PDB entry 6GZE | X-ray diffraction, 2.49 A resolution | chains D and E of the 6 polymer chains in the assembly

Chain D:
Name: Tubulin beta-2B chain
From: Bos taurus
UniProt: Q6B856 (TBB2B_BOVIN); the author numbering skips numbers that UniProt does not, so the offset changes along the chain: 1-42 = UniProt 1-42; 45-360 = UniProt 43-358; 369-455 = UniProt 359-445
Sequence (445 residues; numbered 1 to 455; 10 numbers in that range are skipped by the numbering (no residue carries them; nothing is unmodelled there); the number before each row is that of its first residue):
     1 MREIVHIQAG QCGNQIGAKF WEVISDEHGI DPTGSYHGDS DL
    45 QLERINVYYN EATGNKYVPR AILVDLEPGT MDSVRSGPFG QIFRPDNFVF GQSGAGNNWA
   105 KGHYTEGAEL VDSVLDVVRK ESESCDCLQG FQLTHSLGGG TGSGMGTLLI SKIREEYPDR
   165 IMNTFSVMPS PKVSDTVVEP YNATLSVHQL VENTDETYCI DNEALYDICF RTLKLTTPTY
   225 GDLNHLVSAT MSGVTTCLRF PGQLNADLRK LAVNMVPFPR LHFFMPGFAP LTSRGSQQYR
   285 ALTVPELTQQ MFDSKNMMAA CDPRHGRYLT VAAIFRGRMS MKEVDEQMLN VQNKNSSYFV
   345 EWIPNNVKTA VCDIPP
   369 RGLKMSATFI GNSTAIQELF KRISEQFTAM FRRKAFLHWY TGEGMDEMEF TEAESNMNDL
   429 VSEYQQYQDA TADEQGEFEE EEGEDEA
Not modelled in the structure: 276-285, 441-455
Ligand contacts: beryllium trifluoride / GDP: Gly10, Gln11, Cys12, Gln15, Ile16, Asp69, Glu71, Gly98, Ala99, Gly100, Asn101, Asn102, Ser140, Gly142, Gly143, Gly144, Thr145, Gly146, Val171, Pro173, Val177, Ser178, Glu183, Asn206, Leu209, Tyr224, Leu227, Asn228
Swiss-Prot annotation at these positions:
  - motif: Met1 to Ile4 (MREI motif)
  - binding site (GTP): Gln11, Glu71, Ser140, Gly144, Thr145, Gly146, Asn206, Asn228
  - binding site (Mg(2+)): Glu71
  - modified residue: Ser40 (Phosphoserine), Thr57 (Phosphothreonine), Lys60 (N6-acetyllysine), Ser174 (Phosphoserine), Thr287 (Phosphothreonine), Thr292 (Phosphothreonine), Arg320 (Omega-N-methylarginine), Glu448 (5-glutamyl polyglutamate)
  - cross-link (Glycyl lysine isopeptide (Lys-Gly)): Lys60 (interchain with G-Cter in ubiquitin), Lys326 (interchain with G-Cter in ubiquitin)
From the paper describing this entry:
  - binding site for beryllium trifluoride: Ala99, Gly100, Asn101, Thr145
  - binding site for the ligand GDP: Gln11, Gly144, Thr145, Gly146, Asn206, Asn228
  - conformationally variable residues (loop rearrangement): Asp179, Thr180
  - contacts within the chain: Asn101-Thr180

Chain E:
Name: Stathmin-4
From: Rattus norvegicus
UniProt: P63043 (STMN4_RAT); residues -43 to 145 here correspond to UniProt positions 1-189 (UniProt number = residue number + 44)
Sequence (189 residues; each row starts with the number of its first residue; numbers below 1 keep their minus sign (Met-43 is residue -43)):
   -43 MTLAAYKEKM KELPLVSLFC SCFLSDPLNK SSYKYEADTV DLNWCVISDM EVIELNKCTS
    17 GQSFEVILKP PSFDGVPEFN ASLPRRRDPS LEEIQKKLEA AEERRKYQEA ELLKHLAEKR
    77 EHEREVIQKA IEENNNFIKM AKEKLAQKME SNKENREAHL AAMLERLQEK DKHAEEVRKN
   137 KELKEEASR
Not modelled in the structure: -43 to 7, 28-43, 140-145
Swiss-Prot annotation at these positions:
  - modified residue: Ser46 (Phosphoserine)
  - lipidation (S-palmitoyl cysteine): Cys-24, Cys-22

Chain D / chain E interface:
Pairs across the interface (24):
  Tyr108(D) - His129(E)
  Tyr108(D) - Ala130(E)  hydrophobic
  Tyr108(D) - Val133(E)  hydrophobic
  Tyr108(D) - Arg134(E)  hydrogen bond (backbone-side chain)
  Thr109(D) - Lys137(E)
  Ala112(D) - Arg134(E)
  Ser155(D) - Leu123(E)
  Lys156(D) - Asp127(E)  salt bridge
  Arg158(D) - Met119(E)
  Arg158(D) - Leu123(E)
  Glu159(D) - Leu123(E)
  Glu159(D) - Asp127(E)
  Pro162(D) - Met119(E)  hydrophobic
  Pro162(D) - Leu120(E)  hydrophobic
  Asp163(D) - Arg112(E)
  Gln193(D) - Lys126(E)  hydrogen bond
  Asn197(D) - Leu123(E)
  Gly410(D) - Lys137(E)
  Glu411(D) - Val133(E)
  Glu411(D) - Lys137(E)  salt bridge
  Gly412(D) - Val133(E)
  Gly412(D) - Asn136(E)
  Met413(D) - Val133(E)
  Glu417(D) - His129(E)  salt bridge
Also at the interface, not in a pair above, chain E (13 interface residues in all): Leu116

In short:
Chain D and chain E form an interface of 16 and 13 residues respectively; the contacts include 2 hydrogen
bonds and 3 salt bridges. Polar contacts include Lys156(D)-Asp127(E), Glu411(D)-Lys137(E) and
Glu417(D)-His129(E). The paper reports a binding site for the ligand GDP at Gln11(D), Gly144(D) and Thr145(D)
among others; a binding site for beryllium trifluoride at Ala99(D), Gly100(D) and Asn101(D) among others.
Here chain D is Tubulin beta-2B chain (Bos taurus) and chain E is Stathmin-4 (Rattus norvegicus). Entry 6GZE
(Tubulin-GDP.BeF complex) was determined by X-ray diffraction (same publication as 6S9E).
